PDB entry 1S20 | X-ray diffraction, 2.20 A resolution | chains A and B

Chain A (and B):
Name: Hypothetical oxidoreductase yiaK
From: Escherichia coli
Notes: EC 1.1.1.-; chain B of this document is another copy of the same molecule, construct and numbering; everything in this record applies to it too
UniProtKB: P37672 (YIAK_ECOLI); residues 1-332 here = UniProt positions 1-332
Sequence (340 residues; each row starts with the number of its first residue):
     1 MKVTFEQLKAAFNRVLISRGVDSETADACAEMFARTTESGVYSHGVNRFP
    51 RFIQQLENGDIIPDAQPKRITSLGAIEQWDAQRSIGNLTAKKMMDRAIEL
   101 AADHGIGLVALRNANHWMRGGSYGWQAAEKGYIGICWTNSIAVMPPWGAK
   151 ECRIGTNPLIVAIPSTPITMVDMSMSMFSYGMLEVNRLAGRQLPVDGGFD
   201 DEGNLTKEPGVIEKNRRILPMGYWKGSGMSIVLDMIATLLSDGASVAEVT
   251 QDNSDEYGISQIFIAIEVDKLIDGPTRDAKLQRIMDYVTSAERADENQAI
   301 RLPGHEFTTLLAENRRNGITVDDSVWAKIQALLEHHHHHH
Unresolved in the structure: 335-340
Construct notes: modified residue (1, 32, 93-94, 118, 144, 170, 173, 175, 177, 182, 221, 229, 235, 285); cloning artifact (333-334); expression tag (335-340)
Modified positions: Mse-1, Mse-32, Mse-93, Mse-94, Mse-118, Mse-144, Mse-170, Mse-173, Mse-175, Mse-177, Mse-182, Mse-221, Mse-229, Mse-235, Mse-285 (selenomethionine; parent Met)
Residues lining bound ligands:
  - NAD (nicotinamide-adenine-dinucleotide), molecule 1: His-44, His-116, Trp-117, Mse-118, Arg-119, Gly-120, Thr-138, Ser-140, Thr-156, Pro-158, Ile-160, Mse-170, Val-171, Asp-172, Mse-173, Ser-174, Ser-179, Glu-256, Arg-301, Pro-303, Gly-304, Glu-306
  - NAD, molecule 2: Trp-147, Trp-224, Lys-225
Swiss-Prot annotation at these positions:
  - active site: His-44 (Proton donor)
  - binding site (NAD(+)): Ile-168 to Ser-174, Trp-224, Lys-225, Gly-304 to Glu-306

Interface between chain A and chain B:
Contacting residue pairs (167; chain A residue first):
  Leu-73(A) / His-104(B)
  Leu-73(A) / Gly-105(B)
  Leu-73(A) / Glu-267(B)
  Leu-73(A) / Lys-270(B)
  Leu-73(A) / Leu-271(B)  hydrophobic
  Gly-74(A) / His-104(B)
  Ala-75(A) / Ala-75(B)  hydrophobic
  Ala-75(A) / His-104(B)  hydrogen bond (backbone-backbone)
  Ala-75(A) / Ile-106(B)  hydrophobic
  Ile-76(A) / His-104(B)
  Ile-76(A) / Gly-105(B)
  Ile-76(A) / Ile-266(B)  hydrophobic
  Ile-76(A) / Leu-271(B)  hydrophobic
  Gln-78(A) / Leu-271(B)  hydrogen bond (side chain-backbone)
  Asp-103(A) / Leu-73(B)
  His-104(A) / Leu-73(B)
  His-104(A) / Gly-74(B)
  His-104(A) / Ala-75(B)  hydrogen bond (backbone-backbone)
  His-104(A) / Ile-76(B)
  Gly-105(A) / Leu-73(B)
  Gly-105(A) / Ile-76(B)
  Ile-106(A) / Ala-75(B)  hydrophobic
  Ile-106(A) / Leu-108(B)  hydrophobic
  Leu-108(A) / Ile-106(B)  hydrophobic
  Ile-133(A) / Ile-236(B)  hydrophobic
  Ile-133(A) / Leu-240(B)  hydrophobic
  Pro-146(A) / Val-288(B)  hydrophobic
  Trp-147(A) / Ile-300(B)
  Gly-148(A) / Arg-293(B)
  Gly-148(A) / Ala-294(B)  hydrogen bond (backbone-backbone)
  Gly-148(A) / Ile-300(B)
  Ala-149(A) / Ala-291(B)  hydrophobic
  Ala-149(A) / Glu-292(B)
  Ala-149(A) / Ala-294(B)
  Ala-149(A) / Ile-300(B)  hydrophobic
  Lys-150(A) / Glu-292(B)  hydrogen bond (backbone-backbone)
  Lys-150(A) / Arg-293(B)
  Glu-151(A) / Ala-291(B)
  Glu-151(A) / Glu-292(B)  hydrogen bond (side chain-backbone)
  Arg-153(A) / Tyr-287(B)  hydrogen bond (side chain-backbone)
  Arg-153(A) / Ser-290(B)  hydrogen bond
  Arg-153(A) / Ala-291(B)
  Ile-154(A) / Val-288(B)  hydrophobic
  Leu-159(A) / Mse-229(B)  hydrophobic
  Val-161(A) / Val-232(B)  hydrophobic
  Val-161(A) / Ile-236(B)  hydrophobic
  Ile-163(A) / Val-232(B)
  Ile-163(A) / Mse-235(B)
  Ile-163(A) / Ile-236(B)  hydrophobic
  Ile-163(A) / Leu-239(B)  hydrophobic
  Thr-169(A) / Mse-235(B)
  Val-171(A) / Gly-228(B)
  Val-171(A) / Mse-229(B)
  Val-171(A) / Val-232(B)  hydrophobic
  Mse-173(A) / Lys-225(B)
  Mse-173(A) / Mse-229(B)  hydrophobic
  Ser-174(A) / Lys-225(B)  hydrogen bond (backbone-side chain)
  Ser-176(A) / Lys-225(B)  hydrogen bond (backbone-side chain)
  Mse-177(A) / Gly-222(B)
  Mse-177(A) / Tyr-223(B)
  Mse-177(A) / Trp-224(B)  hydrophobic
  Mse-177(A) / Lys-225(B)  hydrogen bond (backbone-side chain)
  Val-195(A) / Tyr-223(B)  hydrophobic
  Arg-217(A) / Ala-294(B)
  Mse-221(A) / Mse-221(B)
  Mse-221(A) / Gly-222(B)
  Mse-221(A) / Lys-225(B)
  Gly-222(A) / Mse-177(B)
  Gly-222(A) / Mse-221(B)
  Gly-222(A) / Gly-222(B)
  Tyr-223(A) / Mse-177(B)
  Tyr-223(A) / Val-195(B)
  Tyr-223(A) / Tyr-223(B)
  Trp-224(A) / Mse-177(B)  hydrophobic
  Lys-225(A) / Mse-173(B)
  Lys-225(A) / Ser-174(B)  hydrogen bond (side chain-backbone)
  Lys-225(A) / Ser-176(B)  hydrogen bond (side chain-backbone)
  Lys-225(A) / Mse-177(B)  hydrogen bond (side chain-backbone)
  Lys-225(A) / Mse-221(B)
  Gly-228(A) / Val-171(B)
  Gly-228(A) / Pro-303(B)
  Mse-229(A) / Val-161(B)  hydrophobic
  Mse-229(A) / Val-171(B)
  Val-232(A) / Val-161(B)  hydrophobic
  Val-232(A) / Val-171(B)  hydrophobic
  Asp-234(A) / Ile-284(B)
  Mse-235(A) / Ile-163(B)
  Mse-235(A) / Ser-165(B)
  Mse-235(A) / Thr-169(B)
  Mse-235(A) / Leu-281(B)  hydrophobic
  Mse-235(A) / Mse-285(B)  hydrophobic
  Ile-236(A) / Ile-133(B)  hydrophobic
  Ile-236(A) / Val-161(B)  hydrophobic
  Ile-236(A) / Ile-163(B)  hydrophobic
  Thr-238(A) / Lys-280(B)
  Leu-239(A) / Ile-163(B)  hydrophobic
  Leu-239(A) / Ile-272(B)
  Leu-239(A) / Arg-277(B)
  Leu-239(A) / Leu-281(B)  hydrophobic
  Leu-240(A) / Ile-133(B)  hydrophobic
  Leu-240(A) / Ile-266(B)  hydrophobic
  Leu-240(A) / Glu-267(B)
  Leu-240(A) / Leu-271(B)
  Asp-242(A) / Leu-271(B)
  Asp-242(A) / Ile-272(B)
  Asp-242(A) / Thr-276(B)
  Asp-242(A) / Lys-280(B)
  Gly-243(A) / Lys-280(B)  hydrogen bond (backbone-side chain)
  Ser-245(A) / Ile-284(B)
  Ala-247(A) / Arg-283(B)
  Ala-247(A) / Tyr-287(B)  hydrophobic
  Glu-248(A) / Lys-280(B)  salt bridge
  Glu-248(A) / Arg-283(B)
  Thr-250(A) / Tyr-287(B)
  Gln-251(A) / Arg-283(B)  hydrogen bond
  Gln-251(A) / Tyr-287(B)
  Asp-252(A) / Arg-283(B)  salt bridge
  Ile-266(A) / Ile-76(B)  hydrophobic
  Ile-266(A) / Leu-108(B)  hydrophobic
  Ile-266(A) / Leu-240(B)  hydrophobic
  Glu-267(A) / Leu-240(B)
  Lys-270(A) / Leu-73(B)
  Leu-271(A) / Leu-73(B)  hydrophobic
  Leu-271(A) / Ile-76(B)  hydrophobic
  Leu-271(A) / Gln-78(B)  hydrogen bond (backbone-side chain)
  Leu-271(A) / Leu-240(B)
  Leu-271(A) / Asp-242(B)
  Ile-272(A) / Leu-239(B)
  Ile-272(A) / Asp-242(B)
  Asp-273(A) / Asp-242(B)
  Thr-276(A) / Asp-242(B)
  Arg-277(A) / Leu-239(B)
  Lys-280(A) / Thr-238(B)
  Lys-280(A) / Asp-242(B)  salt bridge
  Lys-280(A) / Gly-243(B)  hydrogen bond (side chain-backbone)
  Leu-281(A) / Leu-239(B)  hydrophobic
  Arg-283(A) / Ala-247(B)
  Arg-283(A) / Glu-248(B)
  Arg-283(A) / Gln-251(B)
  Arg-283(A) / Asp-252(B)  salt bridge
  Ile-284(A) / Asp-234(B)
  Ile-284(A) / Ser-245(B)
  Mse-285(A) / Mse-235(B)  hydrophobic
  Tyr-287(A) / Ala-142(B)
  Tyr-287(A) / Arg-153(B)  hydrogen bond (backbone-side chain)
  Tyr-287(A) / Ala-247(B)  hydrophobic
  Tyr-287(A) / Thr-250(B)
  Tyr-287(A) / Gln-251(B)
  Val-288(A) / Pro-146(B)  hydrophobic
  Val-288(A) / Ile-231(B)  hydrophobic
  Ser-290(A) / Arg-153(B)  hydrogen bond
  Ala-291(A) / Pro-146(B)  hydrophobic
  Ala-291(A) / Ala-149(B)  hydrophobic
  Ala-291(A) / Glu-151(B)
  Ala-291(A) / Arg-153(B)
  Glu-292(A) / Ala-149(B)
  Glu-292(A) / Lys-150(B)  hydrogen bond (backbone-backbone)
  Glu-292(A) / Glu-151(B)  hydrogen bond (backbone-side chain)
  Arg-293(A) / Gly-148(B)
  Arg-293(A) / Lys-150(B)
  Ala-294(A) / Gly-148(B)  hydrogen bond (backbone-backbone)
  Ala-294(A) / Arg-217(B)
  Ile-300(A) / Trp-147(B)
  Ile-300(A) / Gly-148(B)
  Ile-300(A) / Ala-149(B)
  Leu-302(A) / Ile-231(B)  hydrophobic
  Pro-303(A) / Gly-228(B)
Also at the interface, not in a pair above, chain A (83 interface residues in all): Thr-71, Ile-135, Ala-142, Ser-165, Phe-178, Pro-194, Ile-231, Val-268
Also at the interface, not in a pair above, chain B (85 interface residues in all): Thr-71, Asp-103, Ile-135, Cys-152, Ile-154, Leu-159, Phe-178, Pro-194, Val-246, Val-268, Asp-295, Leu-302

In short:
83 residues of chain A and 85 residues of chain B are in contact; the contacts include 23 hydrogen bonds and 4
salt bridges. Among the polar pairs are Glu-248(A)/Lys-280(B), Asp-252(A)/Arg-283(B) and
Lys-280(A)/Asp-242(B). Chain A binds NAD.
Chain A and chain B are both Hypothetical oxidoreductase yiaK (Escherichia coli); the structure, A novel NAD
binding protein revealed by the crystal structure of E. Coli 2,3-diketogulonate reductase (YiaK) ..., was
determined by X-ray diffraction (same publication as 1NXU).
